Entry 5U0A (electron microscopy, 3.30 A resolution); this record covers chains C and O of the 14 polymer chains in the assembly.

# Chain C
Protein: CRISPR-associated protein, Cse1 family
Organism: Thermobifida fusca (strain YX)
UniProt: Q47PJ1 (Q47PJ1_THEFY); residues 1-549 here = UniProt positions 1-549
Chain sequence (549 residues; numbered 1 to 549; the number before each row is that of its first residue):
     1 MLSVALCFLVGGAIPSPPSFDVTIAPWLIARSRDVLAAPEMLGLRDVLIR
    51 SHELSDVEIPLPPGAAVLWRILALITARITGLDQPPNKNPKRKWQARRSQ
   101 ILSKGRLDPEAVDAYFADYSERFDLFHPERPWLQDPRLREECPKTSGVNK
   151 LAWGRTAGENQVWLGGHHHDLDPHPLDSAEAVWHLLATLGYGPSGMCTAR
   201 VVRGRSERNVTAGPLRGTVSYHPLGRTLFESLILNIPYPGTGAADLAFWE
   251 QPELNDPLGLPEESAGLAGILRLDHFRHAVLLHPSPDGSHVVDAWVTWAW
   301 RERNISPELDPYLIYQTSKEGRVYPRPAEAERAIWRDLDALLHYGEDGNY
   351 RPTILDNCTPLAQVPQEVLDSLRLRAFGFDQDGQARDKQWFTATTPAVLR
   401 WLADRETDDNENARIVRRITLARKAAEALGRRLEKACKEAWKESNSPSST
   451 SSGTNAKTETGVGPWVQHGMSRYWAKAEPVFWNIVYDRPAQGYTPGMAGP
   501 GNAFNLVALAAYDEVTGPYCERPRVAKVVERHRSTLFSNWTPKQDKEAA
Not modelled in the structure: 1-16, 346-348, 447-462, 539-549
What the authors report for this chain:
  - binding site for Nontarget Strand (chain O): Ser-194, Gly-195, Met-196
  - specificity-determining residues: Ser-194, Met-196
  - binding site for Target Strand: Gly-158, Glu-159, Arg-208

# Chain O
Molecule: Nontarget Strand
Sequence (39 nucleotides; each row starts with the number of its first residue; note: 11 numbers in that range are skipped by the numbering (no residue carries them; nothing is unmodelled there)):
     1 CGCGGACGAAGCCA
    26 GTGACCATGTGGGCTGTCGCCAGGC
Not modelled in the structure: 26-29

# Interface between chain C and chain O
Residue-residue contacts - 17 pairs, chain C then chain O:
  Ser-194(C) with DG11(O), phosphate contact
  Met-196(C) with DA9(O), base contact; DA10(O), base contact
  Asn-209(C) with DA10(O), hydrogen bond to the sugar
  Val-210(C) with DG11(O), sugar contact
  Thr-211(C) with DG11(O), phosphate contact; DC12(O), hydrogen bond to the phosphate
  Ala-212(C) with DG11(O), phosphate contact; DC12(O), hydrogen bond to the phosphate
  Ser-318(C) with DA14(O), sugar contact
  Lys-319(C) with DA14(O), base contact
  Arg-322(C) with DA14(O), sugar contact
  Tyr-324(C) with DA14(O), hydrogen bond to the phosphate
  Gln-384(C) with DG11(O), hydrogen bond to the base; DC12(O), sugar contact
  Phe-537(C) with DC31(O), phosphate contact
  Ser-538(C) with DC31(O), phosphate contact
Also at the interface, not in a pair above, chain C (15 interface residues in all): Gly-195, Gly-383
Also at the interface, not in a pair above, chain O (9 interface residues in all): DC13, DC30, DA32

# In short
15 residues of chain C face 9 of chain O across their interface; the contacts include 5 hydrogen bonds. Among
the polar pairs are Gln-384(C)/DG11(O), Asn-209(C)/DA10(O) and Thr-211(C)/DC12(O). The paper reports a binding
site for Nontarget Strand (chain O) at Ser-194(C), Gly-195(C) and Met-196(C); a binding site for Target Strand
at Gly-158(C), Glu-159(C) and Arg-208(C).
Chain C is CRISPR-associated protein, Cse1 family (Thermobifida fusca (strain YX)) and chain O is Nontarget
Strand; the structure, CRISPR RNA-guided surveillance complex, was determined by electron microscopy together
with 5U07 from the same study.
